PDB entry 4QED | X-ray diffraction, 1.85 A resolution | chains A and B

Chain A (and B):
Protein: ElxO
Source organism: Staphylococcus epidermidis
Notes: chain B of this document is another copy of the same molecule, construct and numbering; everything in this record applies to it too
UniProtKB: I6ZQW6 (I6ZQW6_STAEP); residues 2-249 here correspond to UniProt positions 1-248 (UniProt number = residue number - 1)
Chain sequence (248 residues; numbered 2 to 249; the number before each row is that of its first residue):
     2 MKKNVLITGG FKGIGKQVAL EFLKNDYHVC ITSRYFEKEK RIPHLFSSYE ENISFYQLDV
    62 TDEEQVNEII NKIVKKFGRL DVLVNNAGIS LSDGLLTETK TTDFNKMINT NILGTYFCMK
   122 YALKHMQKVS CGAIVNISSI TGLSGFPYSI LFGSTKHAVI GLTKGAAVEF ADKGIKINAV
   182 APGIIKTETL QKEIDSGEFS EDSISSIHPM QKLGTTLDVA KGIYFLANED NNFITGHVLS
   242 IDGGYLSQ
Sequence notes: engineered mutation F153 (Tyr152 in I6ZQW6)
Small-molecule neighbours: NADP (NAP; NADP nicotinamide-adenine-dinucleotide phosphate): G10, G11, F12, K13, G14, I15, G16, S34, R35, Y36, K39, L59, D60, V61, T62, N87, A88, G89, I90, T111, I138, S139, S140, F153, K157, P183, G184, I185, I186, T188, T190
What the authors report for this chain:
  - mutagenesis - S140A, K157A, K157M: decreased catalytic activity

How chain A and chain B interact:
Pairs across the interface (59; chain A residue first):
  V169(A) with S248(B)
  A172(A) with P210(B); M211(B)
  D173(A) with P210(B)
  K177(A) with M211(B)
  H209(A) with F234(B)
  P210(A) with A172(B); D173(B)
  M211(A) with A172(B); K177(B); N233(B); F234(B), hydrophobic; T236(B)
  K213(A) with N233(B), hydrogen bond (side chain-backbone); F234(B)
  L214(A) with F234(B)
  G215(A) with F234(B)
  D219(A) with N233(B); F234(B)
  K222(A) with F226(B); D231(B), salt bridge
  G223(A) with F226(B)
  F226(A) with K222(B); G223(B); F226(B), hydrophobic; L240(B), hydrophobic
  D231(A) with K222(B), salt bridge
  N233(A) with M211(B); K213(B), hydrogen bond (backbone-side chain); D219(B)
  F234(A) with H209(B); M211(B), hydrophobic; K213(B); L214(B); G215(B); D219(B); I242(B); D243(B), hydrogen bond (backbone-backbone); G244(B), hydrogen bond (backbone-backbone)
  I235(A) with S241(B)
  T236(A) with M211(B); G244(B); G245(B)
  G237(A) with S248(B)
  H238(A) with H238(B), hydrogen bond; V239(B); L240(B); S241(B)
  V239(A) with H238(B)
  L240(A) with H238(B)
  S241(A) with I235(B); H238(B), hydrogen bond
  I242(A) with F234(B)
  D243(A) with F234(B), hydrogen bond (backbone-backbone)
  G244(A) with F234(B), hydrogen bond (backbone-backbone); T236(B)
  G245(A) with T236(B)
  S248(A) with V169(B); G237(B)
Other interface residues (no listed pair), chain A (32 interface residues in all): K165, Q212, Q249
Other interface residues (no listed pair), chain B (32 interface residues in all): K165, Q212, Q249

In short:
The chain A/chain B interface involves 32 residues from each chain; the contacts include 8 hydrogen bonds and
2 salt bridges. Among the polar pairs are K222(A)-D231(B), K213(A)-N233(B) and H238(A)-H238(B). Chain A binds
NADP. The paper reports that S140A, K157A and K157M of chain A reduce catalytic activity.
Chain A and chain B are both ElxO (Staphylococcus epidermidis); the structure, ElxO Y152F with NADPH Bound,
was determined by X-ray diffraction (same publication as 4QEC).
